Entry 4E9Q (X-ray diffraction, 1.30 A resolution); this record covers chain A.

[Chain A]
Molecule: Blue copper oxidase CueO
From: Escherichia coli
UniProt: P36649 (CUEO_ECOLI); residues 29-516 here = UniProt positions 29-516
Sequence (489 residues; row label = number of the first residue in the row):
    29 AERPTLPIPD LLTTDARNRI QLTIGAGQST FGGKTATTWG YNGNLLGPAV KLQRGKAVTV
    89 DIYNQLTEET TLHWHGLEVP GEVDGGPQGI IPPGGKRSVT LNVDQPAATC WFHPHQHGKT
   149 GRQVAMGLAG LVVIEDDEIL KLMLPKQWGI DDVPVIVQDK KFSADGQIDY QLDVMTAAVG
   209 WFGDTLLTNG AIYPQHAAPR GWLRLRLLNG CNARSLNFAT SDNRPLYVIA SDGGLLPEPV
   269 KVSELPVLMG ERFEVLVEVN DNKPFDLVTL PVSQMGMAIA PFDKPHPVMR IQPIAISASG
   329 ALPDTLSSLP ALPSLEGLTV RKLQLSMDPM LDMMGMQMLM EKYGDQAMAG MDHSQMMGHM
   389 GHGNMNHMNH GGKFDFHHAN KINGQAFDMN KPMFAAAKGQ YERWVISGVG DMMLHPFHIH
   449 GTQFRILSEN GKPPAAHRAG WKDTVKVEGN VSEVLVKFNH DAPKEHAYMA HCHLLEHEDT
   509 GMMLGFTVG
Disordered / not traced: 382-394
Sequence notes: expression tag (517)
Ion coordination: Cu ion site 1: His101, His446 (together with acetate ion); Cu ion site 2: His103, His141, His501; Cu ion site 3: His143, His448, His499; Cu ion site 4: His443, Cys500, His505
UniProt features mapped onto this chain:
  - binding site (Cu cation): His101, His103, His141, His143, His443, His446, His448, His499, Cys500, His501, His505
From the paper describing this entry:
  - mutagenesis - C500S: abolished catalytic activity
  - catalytic residues: Asp112 (citing earlier work)

[Summary]
His101 and His446 coordinate Cu ion site 1. His103, His141 and His501 form the Cu ion site 2. UniProt lists 11
Cu cation-binding residues. From the paper: the catalytic residue Asp112; C500S abolishes catalytic activity.
Chain A is Blue copper oxidase CueO (Escherichia coli); the structure, Multicopper Oxidase CueO (data2), was
determined by X-ray diffraction (same publication as 4E9R, 4E9S, 4E9T, 2YXV and 2YXW).
